PDB entry 9J40 | electron microscopy, 3.40 A resolution | chains B and A

[Chain B (and A)]
Protein: G protein-coupled receptor 155, Lysosomal cholesterol signaling protein fusion protein
Source organism: Nomascus leucogenys
Notes: chain A of this document is another copy of the same molecule, construct and numbering; everything in this record applies to it too
UniProt: chimeric construct of G1R1S1, Q7Z3F1: residues 13-520 from G1R1S1 (G1R1S1_NOMLE) positions 15-522 (UniProt number = residue number + 2); residues 521-591 from Q7Z3F1 positions 521-591 (same numbers); residues 592-870 from G1R1S1 (G1R1S1_NOMLE) positions 523-801 (UniProt number = residue number - 69)
Chain sequence (870 residues; numbered 1 to 870; the number before each row is that of its first residue):
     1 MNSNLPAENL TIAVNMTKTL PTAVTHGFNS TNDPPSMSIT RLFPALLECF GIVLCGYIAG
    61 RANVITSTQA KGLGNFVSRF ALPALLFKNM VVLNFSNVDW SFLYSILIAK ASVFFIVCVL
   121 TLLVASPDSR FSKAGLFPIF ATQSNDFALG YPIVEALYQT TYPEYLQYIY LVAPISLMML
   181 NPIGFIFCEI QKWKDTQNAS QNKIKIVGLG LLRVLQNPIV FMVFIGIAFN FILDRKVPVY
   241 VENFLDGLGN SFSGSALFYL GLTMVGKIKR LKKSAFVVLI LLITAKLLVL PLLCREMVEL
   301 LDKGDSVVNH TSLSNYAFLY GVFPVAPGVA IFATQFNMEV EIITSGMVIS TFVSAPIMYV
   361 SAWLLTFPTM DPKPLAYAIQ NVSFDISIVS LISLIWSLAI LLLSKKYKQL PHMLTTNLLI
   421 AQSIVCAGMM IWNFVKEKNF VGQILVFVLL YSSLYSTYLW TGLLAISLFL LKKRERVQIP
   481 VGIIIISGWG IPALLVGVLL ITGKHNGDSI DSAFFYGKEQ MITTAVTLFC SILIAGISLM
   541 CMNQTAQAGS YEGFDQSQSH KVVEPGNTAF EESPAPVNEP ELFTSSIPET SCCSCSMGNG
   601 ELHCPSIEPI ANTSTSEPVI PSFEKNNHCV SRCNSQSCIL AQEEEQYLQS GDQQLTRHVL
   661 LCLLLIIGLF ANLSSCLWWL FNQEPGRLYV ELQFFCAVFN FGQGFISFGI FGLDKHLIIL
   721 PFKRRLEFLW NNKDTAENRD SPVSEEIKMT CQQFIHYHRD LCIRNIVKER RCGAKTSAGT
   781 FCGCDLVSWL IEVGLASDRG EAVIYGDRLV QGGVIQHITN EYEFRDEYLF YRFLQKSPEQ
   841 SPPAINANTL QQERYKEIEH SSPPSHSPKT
Unresolved in the structure: 1-35, 546-653, 719-870
Sequence notes: initiating methionine (1); expression tag (2-12); conflict S112 (Cys114 in G1R1S1), I116 (Thr118 in G1R1S1), V265 (Met267 in G1R1S1), D734 (Glu665 in G1R1S1), T735 (Ile666 in G1R1S1), S788 (Asn719 in G1R1S1), H866 (Arg797 in G1R1S1)
Covalent attachments: N-acetylglucosamine (NAG) linked to N309
Residues lining bound ligands:
  - 3-sulfooxy-1H-indole (IOS): S78, L82, N145, F147, A148, F252, A256, Y259, A326, P327, G328, I331
  - tryptophan (TRP): R270, L271, K272, K273, F276, T656, V659, L660
Reported in the primary citation:
  - binding site for 3-sulfooxy-1H-indole: S78, N145, F147, A256, Y259, P327
  - mutagenesis - S78A, N145A, F147A, A256F, Y259A, P327A: decreased binding to 3-sulfooxy-1H-indole
  - conformationally variable residues: F352
  - mutagenesis - R61A, F352A, F695A, I706A, I710N: decreased binding to GATOR1 complex

[How chain B and chain A interact]
Residue-residue contacts (32):
  L47(B) with Y240(A), hydrophobic
  E48(B) with N243(A), hydrogen bond
  G51(B) with F244(A)
  I52(B) with L248(A), hydrophobic
  A59(B) with F80(A), hydrophobic
  V64(B) with N75(A)
  I65(B) with G72(A)
  T68(B) with Q69(A)
  Q69(B) with T68(A); Q69(A); G72(A); N75(A)
  G72(B) with I65(A); Q69(A)
  L73(B) with L73(A), hydrophobic; F76(A), hydrophobic
  N75(B) with V64(A); I65(A); Q69(A)
  F80(B) with A59(A), hydrophobic; F258(A), hydrophobic
  Y240(B) with L47(A), hydrophobic; D385(A)
  N243(B) with E48(A), hydrogen bond
  F244(B) with G51(A); C55(A), hydrophobic
  G247(B) with E48(A); G254(A)
  L248(B) with I52(A), hydrophobic
  G254(B) with G247(A)
  F258(B) with F76(A), hydrophobic; F80(A), hydrophobic
Interface residues without a listed pair, chain B (30 interface residues in all): P44, C55, K71, F76, V239, N250, S251, S255, D385, I388
Interface residues without a listed pair, chain A (31 interface residues in all): F43, P44, K71, R79, V239, N250, S251, S255

[Summary]
30 residues of chain B and 31 residues of chain A are in contact; the contacts include 2 hydrogen bonds. Its
one hydrogen-bonded contact is E48(B)-N243(A). The paper reports a binding site for 3-sulfooxy-1H-indole at
S78(B), N145(B) and F147(B) among others; S78A, N145A and F147A of chain B, among others, reduce binding to
3-sulfooxy-1H-indole; 11 substitutions were tested in all.
Both chains are G protein-coupled receptor 155, Lysosomal cholesterol signaling protein fusion protein
(Nomascus leucogenys). Entry 9J40 (Cryo-EM structure of lysosome cholesterol sencing protein complex) was
determined by electron microscopy, deposited together with 9J3X, 9J3Z and 8WR3.
